Entry 9FL3 (X-ray diffraction, 2.07 A resolution); this record covers chains A and B.

== Chain A (and B) ==
Protein: Interleukin-17A
Organism: Homo sapiens
Notes: chain B of this document is another copy of the same molecule, construct and numbering; everything in this record applies to it too
UniProt: Q16552 (IL17_HUMAN); residues 34-155 here = UniProt positions 34-155
Amino-acid sequence (123 residues; each row starts with the number of its first residue):
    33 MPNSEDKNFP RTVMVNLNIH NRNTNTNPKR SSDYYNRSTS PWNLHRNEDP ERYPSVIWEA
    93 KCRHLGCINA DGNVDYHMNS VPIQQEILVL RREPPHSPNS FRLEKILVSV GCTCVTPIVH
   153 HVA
Unresolved in the structure: 33-41, 54-64, 151-155 (chain B: 33-41, 53-63, 151-155)
Construct notes: initiating methionine (33); engineered mutation S129 (Cys in Q16552)
Disulfides: C94-C144, C99-C146
Small-molecule neighbours: A1IDS ((E)-N-[(S)-[4,4-bis(fluoranyl)cyclohexyl]-[7-[(1S)-2-methoxy-1-[(4S)-2-oxidanylidene-4-(trifluoromethyl)imidazolidin-1-yl]ethyl]imidazo[1,2-b]pyridazin-2-yl]methyl]-3-cyclopropyl-2-fluoranyl-prop-2-enamide): Y85, P86, V88, I89, W90, Q117, E118, I119, L120, V121, L122, L135, V140, S141, V142

== How chain A and chain B interact ==
Residue-residue contacts (99):
  P42(A) with N50(B)
  R43(A) with V47(B); N48(B), hydrogen bond (backbone-side chain); L49(B), hydrogen bond (backbone-backbone); N50(B), hydrogen bond
  T44(A) with M46(B); V47(B)
  V45(A) with V45(B); M46(B); V47(B), hydrogen bond (backbone-backbone); L49(B), hydrophobic; N131(B); F133(B), hydrophobic
  M46(A) with T44(B); V45(B); N131(B), hydrogen bond (backbone-backbone); S132(B); F133(B), hydrogen bond (backbone-backbone)
  V47(A) with R43(B); T44(B); V45(B), hydrogen bond (backbone-backbone); V47(B), hydrophobic; L122(B), hydrophobic; F133(B)
  N48(A) with P42(B); R43(B), hydrogen bond (side chain-backbone); F133(B), hydrogen bond (backbone-backbone); R134(B); L135(B), hydrogen bond (backbone-backbone)
  L49(A) with R43(B), hydrogen bond (backbone-backbone); V45(B), hydrophobic; L135(B)
  N50(A) with P42(B); R43(B); R134(B), hydrogen bond (backbone-side chain); L135(B)
  I51(A) with L120(B), hydrophobic; R134(B), hydrogen bond (backbone-side chain); L135(B); K137(B)
  H52(A) with R134(B); L135(B), hydrogen bond (backbone-backbone)
  Y67(A) with P114(B), hydrogen bond (side chain-backbone); I115(B); Q116(B), hydrogen bond (side chain-backbone)
  R69(A) with V147(B); T148(B), hydrogen bond (side chain-backbone); P149(B); I150(B)
  S70(A) with T145(B), hydrogen bond; C146(B); V147(B)
  T71(A) with C146(B), hydrogen bond (backbone-backbone)
  S72(A) with T145(B), hydrogen bond
  W74(A) with I115(B), hydrophobic
  Y85(A) with L135(B)
  P86(A) with L120(B), hydrophobic
  M110(A) with T71(B)
  P114(A) with Y67(B), hydrogen bond (backbone-side chain)
  I115(A) with Y67(B); W74(B), hydrophobic; I115(B), hydrophobic; V142(B)
  Q116(A) with Y67(B), hydrogen bond (backbone-side chain)
  Q117(A) with V142(B)
  L120(A) with I51(B), hydrophobic; P86(B), hydrophobic
  L122(A) with V47(B), hydrophobic
  P130(A) with V45(B)
  N131(A) with V45(B); M46(B), hydrogen bond (backbone-backbone)
  S132(A) with M46(B)
  F133(A) with V45(B), hydrophobic; M46(B), hydrogen bond (backbone-backbone); V47(B); N48(B), hydrogen bond (backbone-backbone)
  R134(A) with N48(B); N50(B), hydrogen bond (side chain-backbone); H52(B), hydrogen bond
  L135(A) with N48(B), hydrogen bond (backbone-backbone); L49(B); I51(B); Y85(B)
  V142(A) with I115(B); Q117(B), hydrogen bond (backbone-side chain); V142(B), hydrophobic
  C144(A) with I115(B); T145(B), hydrogen bond (backbone-side chain)
  T145(A) with S70(B), hydrogen bond; S72(B), hydrogen bond; W74(B); C144(B), hydrogen bond (side chain-backbone)
  C146(A) with S70(B); T71(B), hydrogen bond (backbone-backbone)
  V147(A) with R69(B); S70(B)
  T148(A) with R69(B), hydrogen bond (backbone-side chain)
  P149(A) with R69(B)
  I150(A) with R69(B)
Other interface residues (no listed pair), chain A (46 interface residues in all): A102, V113, E125, E136, K137, G143
Other interface residues (no listed pair), chain B (46 interface residues in all): Y66, M110, V113, E125, P130, E136, G143

== Overview ==
The chain A/chain B interface involves 46 residues from each chain, with 35 hydrogen bonds. Polar pairs
include R43(A)-N48(B), R43(A)-N50(B) and N50(A)-R134(B). Bound to chain A: compound A1IDS.
Chain A and chain B are both Interleukin-17A (Homo sapiens); the structure, Crystal structure of IL-17A in
complex with compound 26, was determined by X-ray diffraction (same publication as 9FKX).
